2JJK - chains B and D of the 4 polymer chains in the assembly; structure by X-ray diffraction, 2.00 A resolution.

# Chain B (and D)
Protein: Fructose-1,6-bisphosphatase 1
Source organism: Homo sapiens
Notes: EC 3.1.3.11; chain D of this document is another copy of the same molecule, construct and numbering; everything in this record applies to it too
UniProtKB: P09467 (F16P1_HUMAN); residues 0-337 here correspond to UniProt positions 1-338 (UniProt number = residue number + 1)
Chain sequence (338 residues; numbered 0 to 337; the number before each row is that of its first residue; numbering starts at 0):
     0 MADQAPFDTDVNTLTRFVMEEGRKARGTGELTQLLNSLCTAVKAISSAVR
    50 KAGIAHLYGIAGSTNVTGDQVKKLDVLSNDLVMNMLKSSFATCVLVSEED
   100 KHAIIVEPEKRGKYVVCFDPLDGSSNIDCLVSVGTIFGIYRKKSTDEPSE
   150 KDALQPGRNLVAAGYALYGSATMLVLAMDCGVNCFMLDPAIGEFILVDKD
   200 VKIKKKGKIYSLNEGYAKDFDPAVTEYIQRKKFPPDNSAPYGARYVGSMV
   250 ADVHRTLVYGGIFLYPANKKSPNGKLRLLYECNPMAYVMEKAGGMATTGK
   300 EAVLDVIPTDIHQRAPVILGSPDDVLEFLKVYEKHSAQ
Not modelled in the structure: 0-8, 62-71, 337
Ligand contacts: R15 (N,N'-(heptane-1,7-diyldicarbamoyl)bis(3-chlorobenzenesulfonamide)): Val-17, Met-18, Glu-20, Gly-21, Arg-22, Ala-24, Gly-26, Thr-27, Gly-28, Glu-29, Leu-30, Thr-31, Leu-34, Met-177
Curated features (UniProtKB/Swiss-Prot):
  - binding site (AMP): Val-17 to Gly-21, Thr-27 to Thr-31, Lys-112, Tyr-113, Arg-140
  - binding site (Mg(2+)): Asp-68, Glu-97, Asp-118, Leu-120, Asp-121, Glu-280
  - binding site (substrate): Asp-121 to Ser-124, Asn-212 to Tyr-215, Arg-243 to Met-248, Tyr-264, Lys-274 to Arg-276
  - modified residue: Ala-1 (N-acetylalanine), Lys-150 (N6-succinyllysine), Tyr-215 (Phosphotyrosine), Tyr-244 (Phosphotyrosine), Tyr-264 (Phosphotyrosine)

# How chain B and chain D interact
Contacting residue pairs (50; chain B residue first):
  Asp-9(B) / Ser-87(D)
  Asp-9(B) / Lys-109(D)  salt bridge
  Val-10(B) / Asn-83(D)
  Val-10(B) / Met-84(D)  hydrophobic
  Thr-14(B) / Asn-35(D)
  Arg-15(B) / Gln-32(D)
  Arg-15(B) / Ser-36(D)  hydrogen bond
  Arg-15(B) / Met-84(D)  hydrogen bond (side chain-backbone)
  Arg-15(B) / Ser-87(D)  hydrogen bond
  Arg-15(B) / Ser-88(D)
  Met-18(B) / Met-18(D)  hydrophobic
  Met-18(B) / Gly-28(D)
  Met-18(B) / Thr-31(D)
  Met-18(B) / Gln-32(D)
  Glu-19(B) / Gln-32(D)
  Arg-22(B) / Thr-27(D)  hydrogen bond (side chain-backbone)
  Arg-22(B) / Glu-29(D)  salt bridge
  Arg-22(B) / Gln-32(D)
  Thr-27(B) / Arg-22(D)
  Gly-28(B) / Met-18(D)
  Glu-29(B) / Arg-22(D)
  Thr-31(B) / Met-18(D)
  Gln-32(B) / Thr-14(D)
  Gln-32(B) / Arg-15(D)  hydrogen bond (side chain-backbone)
  Gln-32(B) / Met-18(D)
  Asn-35(B) / Thr-14(D)
  Ser-36(B) / Arg-15(D)  hydrogen bond
  Thr-39(B) / Glu-192(D)  hydrogen bond
  Lys-42(B) / Ile-190(D)  hydrogen bond (side chain-backbone)
  Lys-42(B) / Gly-191(D)  hydrogen bond (side chain-backbone)
  Lys-42(B) / Glu-192(D)  salt bridge
  Ala-43(B) / Ile-190(D)  hydrophobic
  Ser-46(B) / Ala-189(D)
  Asn-83(B) / Val-10(D)
  Met-84(B) / Val-10(D)  hydrophobic
  Met-84(B) / Arg-15(D)  hydrogen bond (backbone-side chain)
  Ser-87(B) / Asp-9(D)
  Ser-87(B) / Arg-15(D)  hydrogen bond
  Ser-88(B) / Arg-15(D)
  Lys-109(B) / Asp-9(D)  salt bridge
  Ala-189(B) / Ser-46(D)
  Ile-190(B) / Lys-42(D)  hydrogen bond (backbone-side chain)
  Ile-190(B) / Ala-43(D)  hydrophobic
  Ile-190(B) / Ser-46(D)
  Ile-190(B) / Gly-191(D)
  Gly-191(B) / Lys-42(D)  hydrogen bond (backbone-side chain)
  Gly-191(B) / Ile-190(D)
  Gly-191(B) / Gly-191(D)
  Glu-192(B) / Thr-39(D)  hydrogen bond
  Glu-192(B) / Lys-42(D)  salt bridge
Other interface residues (no listed pair), chain B (30 interface residues in all): Thr-12, Phe-89, Pro-188
Other interface residues (no listed pair), chain D (28 interface residues in all): Glu-19, Pro-188

# Summary
The interface between chain B and chain D involves 30 residues on one side and 28 on the other; the contacts
include 14 hydrogen bonds and 5 salt bridges. Polar contacts include Asp-9(B)/Lys-109(D), Arg-22(B)/Glu-29(D)
and Lys-42(B)/Glu-192(D). Chain B binds compound R15.
Both chains are Fructose-1,6-bisphosphatase 1 (Homo sapiens). Entry 2JJK
(Fructose-1,6-bisphosphatase(d-fructose-1,6-bisphosphate -1- phosphohydrolase) (e.c.3.1.3.11) complexed with a
dual binding amp site inhibitor) was determined by X-ray diffraction, deposited together with 2VT5.
